6R2Q - chains B and C of the 3 polymer chains in the assembly; structure by X-ray diffraction, 2.70 A resolution.

# Chain B
Name: Uncharacterized protein
Source organism: Shewanella baltica
UniProtKB: A0A165K351 (A0A165K351_9GAMM); residues 1-695 here = UniProt positions 1-695
Sequence (695 residues; each row starts with the number of its first residue):
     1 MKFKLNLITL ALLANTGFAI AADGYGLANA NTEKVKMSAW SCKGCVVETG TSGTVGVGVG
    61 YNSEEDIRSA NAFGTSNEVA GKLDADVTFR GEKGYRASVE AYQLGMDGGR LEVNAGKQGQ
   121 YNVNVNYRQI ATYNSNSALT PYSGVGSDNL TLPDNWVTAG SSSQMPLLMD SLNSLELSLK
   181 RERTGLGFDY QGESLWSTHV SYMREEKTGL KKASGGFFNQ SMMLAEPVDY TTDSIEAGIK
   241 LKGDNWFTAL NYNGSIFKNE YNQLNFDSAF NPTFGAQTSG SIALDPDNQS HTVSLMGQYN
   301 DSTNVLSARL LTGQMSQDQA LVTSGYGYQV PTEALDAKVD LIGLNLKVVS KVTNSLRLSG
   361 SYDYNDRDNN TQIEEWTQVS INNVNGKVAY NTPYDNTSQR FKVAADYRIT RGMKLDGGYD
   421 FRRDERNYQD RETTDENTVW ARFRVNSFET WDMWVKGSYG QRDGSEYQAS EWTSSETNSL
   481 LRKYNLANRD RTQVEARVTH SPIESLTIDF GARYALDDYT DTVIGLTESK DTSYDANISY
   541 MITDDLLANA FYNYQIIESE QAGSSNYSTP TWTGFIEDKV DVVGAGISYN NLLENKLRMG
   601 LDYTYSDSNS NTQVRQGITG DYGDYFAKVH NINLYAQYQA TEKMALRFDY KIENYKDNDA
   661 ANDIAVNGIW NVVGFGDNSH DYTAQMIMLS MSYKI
Unresolved in the structure: 1-46
Differences from the reference sequence: conflict Glu206 (Asp in A0A165K351)
Bound ions: Ca2+ site 1: Asn259, Asn262, Asp287; Ca2+ site 2: Asp368, Asn369, Asp395
Residues lining bound ligands:
  - heme c (HEC), molecule 1: Ile130, Thr132, Leu179, Arg181, Arg183, Lys207
  - heme c (HEC), molecule 2: Phe218, Asn219, Val379, Ser380, Ile381, Lys387, Ser475, Asn671
  - heme c (HEC), molecule 3: Phe218, Asn219, Phe274, Ile381
  - heme c (HEC), molecule 4: Tyr394, Gln429, Asp430, Ser470, Trp472, Thr473, Ser474, Lys483, Tyr484, Asn485
  - heme c (HEC), molecule 5: Arg442, Trp454, Lys456

# Chain C
Name: Decaheme c-type cytochrome, OmcA/MtrC family
Source organism: Shewanella baltica
UniProtKB: A0A379ZX38 (A0A379ZX38_9GAMM); numbering as in UniProt (aligned over 1-650)
Sequence (650 residues; each row starts with the number of its first residue):
     1 MMNAQTTKIA LLLAASAVTM ALTGCGGSDG NDGNPGEPGG EPAPAIQILN FTFDKSVITN
    61 GVPSVEFTVT NENDLPVVGL QKMRFAAAQL IPQGATGAGN ASQWQYFGDE TCDVAATCPG
   121 TFVDQKNGHY SYTFNMNLTA NAKITYNDQL AQRVLIRAYN TPLPDGTQVP NSNAFVDFTA
   181 DTGAAPTYSR KIVATESCNT CHQDLANVKH GGAYSDVNYC ATCHTAGKVG VGKEFNVLVH
   241 AKHKDLTLGS LESCQSCHAA NDAAPDWGNW SRIPTAATCG SCHSTVDFAA GKGHSQQLDN
   301 SNCIACHNSD WTAELHTGKT ADKKAVIAQL GMQATLVGQT DDTAVLTVSI LDKDGNAIDA
   361 ATVQDKIKRL ETVTNVGPNF PIMGYNKSPG SGAAKIAKDL VKDGALQAGV TLVDGKLVFT
   421 TPALPFGTGD TDTAFTFIGL EMCSTGTSLT ACTVDSATTS MKAELAFGTK SGNAPSMRHV
   481 NSVNFSTCQG CHSDTFEIHK GHHSGFVMTE QVSHAKDANG KAIVGVDGCV ACHTPDGTYA
   541 SGANKGAFEM KLHVIHGEQG VIKECTQCHN DFNLDAFKVK GALATSAGKY TTPITATCTS
   601 CHAPESIGHG LENMGAIVNG DYVQANQAAQ SETCFYCHKP TPTDHTQVKM
Unresolved in the structure: 1-42
Differences from the reference sequence: conflict Thr23 (Ala in A0A379ZX38), Ile48 (Thr in A0A379ZX38), Ala408 (Asp in A0A379ZX38)
Disulfide bonds: Cys112-Cys118, Cys443-Cys452
Glycans and other covalent adducts: heme c (HEC) linked to Cys198, Cys201, Cys220, Cys223, Cys254, Cys257, Cys279, Cys282, Cys303, Cys306, Cys488, Cys491, Cys529, Cys532, Cys565, Cys568, Cys598, Cys601, Cys634, Cys637
Bound ions: heme c Fe (10 sites), coordinated by His202, His210, His224, His240, His243, His258, His283, His294, His307, His316, His492, His499, His533, His553, His556, His569 and 4 more; Ca2+: Glu464, Gln511
Residues lining bound ligands:
  - heme c (HEC), molecule 1: Ala101, Arg190, Ile192, Val193, Ala221, Phe235, Asn236, Val239, His240, His243, Leu251, Ser256, His258, Asn269, Trp270, Ile273, Thr278, His316
  - heme c (HEC), molecule 2: Tyr106, Leu205, Val208, Lys209, His210, Tyr214, Tyr219, His224, Lys228, Val229, Gly230, Lys233, Leu238, Lys242
  - heme c (HEC), molecule 3: Val193, Ser197, His202, Leu205, Val208, Lys209, Val217, Phe235, Val239, Lys242, His243, Leu246, Leu248, Ser250, Leu251, Ser256, Gly490, Gln559, Gly560, Val561
  - heme c (HEC), molecule 4: His240, Pro274, Thr278, Ser281, His283, His307, Thr312, Leu315, His316, Lys319
  - heme c (HEC), molecule 5: Thr247, Leu248, Val483, Thr487, His492, Phe496, Ile498, Val526, Leu552, Ile555, His556, Gln559, Val561, Ile562, Gln567
  - heme c (HEC), molecule 6: Thr275, Ala276, His283, Val286, Phe288, His294, Gln297, Asp299, Asn300, Asn302, His307, Trp311
  - heme c (HEC), molecule 7: Glu371, Val373, Tyr385, Phe437, Ile498, His499, His503, Phe506, Met508, Val526, His533, Thr538, Tyr539, Asn544, Gly546, Phe548, Lys551, Leu552, Ile555
  - heme c (HEC), molecule 8: Arg478, His479, Ser482, Val483, Val526, Phe548, Glu549, Leu552, His553, His556, Ile562, His569, Asp571, Phe572, Asn573, Leu574, Phe577, Thr597, His645
  - heme c (HEC), molecule 9: His553, Thr597, His602, Phe635, His638, His645, Thr646
  - heme c (HEC), molecule 10: Thr595, His602, Ser606, Ile607, His609, Leu611, Met614, Ala616, Thr633, His638, Val648, Met650

# Interface between chain B and chain C
Pairs across the interface - 26 pairs, chain B then chain C:
  Gly160(B) - Gln296(C)  hydrogen bond (backbone-side chain)
  Ser161(B) - Gln296(C)  hydrogen bond
  Ser161(B) - Leu298(C)
  Gln164(B) - Gln296(C)  hydrogen bond
  Gln164(B) - Leu298(C)
  Asn219(B) - Asn302(C)  hydrogen bond
  Thr273(B) - Ser295(C)
  Phe274(B) - His294(C)
  Phe274(B) - Ser295(C)
  Ile381(B) - Cys306(C)
  Ile381(B) - Trp311(C)
  Ser565(B) - Gln93(C)
  Asn566(B) - Arg272(C)  hydrogen bond (backbone-side chain)
  Arg615(B) - Gln149(C)  hydrogen bond
  Gln616(B) - Pro92(C)
  Gln616(B) - Gln93(C)
  Gly617(B) - Tyr188(C)
  Ile618(B) - Pro92(C)  hydrophobic
  Ile618(B) - Ala95(C)  hydrophobic
  Ile618(B) - Leu150(C)  hydrophobic
  Trp670(B) - Gln296(C)
  Trp670(B) - Gln297(C)
  Trp670(B) - Leu298(C)
  Trp670(B) - Asp299(C)  hydrogen bond
  Trp670(B) - Asn302(C)
  Asn671(B) - Asn302(C)  hydrogen bond
Other interface residues (no listed pair), chain B (16 interface residues in all): Asn382
Other interface residues (no listed pair), chain C (18 interface residues in all): Ala289, Ser301

# Overview
16 residues of chain B and 18 residues of chain C are in contact; the contacts include 8 hydrogen bonds. Polar
contacts include Gly160(B)-Gln296(C), Ser161(B)-Gln296(C) and Gln164(B)-Gln296(C). One heme c molecule is
bound between chain B and chain C.
Chain B is Uncharacterized protein and chain C is Decaheme c-type cytochrome, OmcA/MtrC family, both from
Shewanella baltica; the structure, Structure of the Mtr complex, was determined by X-ray diffraction together
with 6QYC from the same study.
